Entry 7DXK (electron microscopy, 4.10 A resolution (low resolution: residue-level contacts below are approximate; hydrogen-bond / salt-bridge calls are withheld)); this record covers chains A and B.

== Chain A ==
Protein: Huntingtin
Organism: Homo sapiens
UniProtKB: P42858 (HD_HUMAN); the construct has insertions or renumbered stretches relative to UniProt, so the offset changes along the chain: -110 to -73 = UniProt 1-38; 35-3138 = UniProt 39-3142
Amino-acid sequence (3249 residues; numbered -110 to 3138; the number before each row is that of its first residue; numbers below 1 keep their minus sign (Met-110 is residue -110)):
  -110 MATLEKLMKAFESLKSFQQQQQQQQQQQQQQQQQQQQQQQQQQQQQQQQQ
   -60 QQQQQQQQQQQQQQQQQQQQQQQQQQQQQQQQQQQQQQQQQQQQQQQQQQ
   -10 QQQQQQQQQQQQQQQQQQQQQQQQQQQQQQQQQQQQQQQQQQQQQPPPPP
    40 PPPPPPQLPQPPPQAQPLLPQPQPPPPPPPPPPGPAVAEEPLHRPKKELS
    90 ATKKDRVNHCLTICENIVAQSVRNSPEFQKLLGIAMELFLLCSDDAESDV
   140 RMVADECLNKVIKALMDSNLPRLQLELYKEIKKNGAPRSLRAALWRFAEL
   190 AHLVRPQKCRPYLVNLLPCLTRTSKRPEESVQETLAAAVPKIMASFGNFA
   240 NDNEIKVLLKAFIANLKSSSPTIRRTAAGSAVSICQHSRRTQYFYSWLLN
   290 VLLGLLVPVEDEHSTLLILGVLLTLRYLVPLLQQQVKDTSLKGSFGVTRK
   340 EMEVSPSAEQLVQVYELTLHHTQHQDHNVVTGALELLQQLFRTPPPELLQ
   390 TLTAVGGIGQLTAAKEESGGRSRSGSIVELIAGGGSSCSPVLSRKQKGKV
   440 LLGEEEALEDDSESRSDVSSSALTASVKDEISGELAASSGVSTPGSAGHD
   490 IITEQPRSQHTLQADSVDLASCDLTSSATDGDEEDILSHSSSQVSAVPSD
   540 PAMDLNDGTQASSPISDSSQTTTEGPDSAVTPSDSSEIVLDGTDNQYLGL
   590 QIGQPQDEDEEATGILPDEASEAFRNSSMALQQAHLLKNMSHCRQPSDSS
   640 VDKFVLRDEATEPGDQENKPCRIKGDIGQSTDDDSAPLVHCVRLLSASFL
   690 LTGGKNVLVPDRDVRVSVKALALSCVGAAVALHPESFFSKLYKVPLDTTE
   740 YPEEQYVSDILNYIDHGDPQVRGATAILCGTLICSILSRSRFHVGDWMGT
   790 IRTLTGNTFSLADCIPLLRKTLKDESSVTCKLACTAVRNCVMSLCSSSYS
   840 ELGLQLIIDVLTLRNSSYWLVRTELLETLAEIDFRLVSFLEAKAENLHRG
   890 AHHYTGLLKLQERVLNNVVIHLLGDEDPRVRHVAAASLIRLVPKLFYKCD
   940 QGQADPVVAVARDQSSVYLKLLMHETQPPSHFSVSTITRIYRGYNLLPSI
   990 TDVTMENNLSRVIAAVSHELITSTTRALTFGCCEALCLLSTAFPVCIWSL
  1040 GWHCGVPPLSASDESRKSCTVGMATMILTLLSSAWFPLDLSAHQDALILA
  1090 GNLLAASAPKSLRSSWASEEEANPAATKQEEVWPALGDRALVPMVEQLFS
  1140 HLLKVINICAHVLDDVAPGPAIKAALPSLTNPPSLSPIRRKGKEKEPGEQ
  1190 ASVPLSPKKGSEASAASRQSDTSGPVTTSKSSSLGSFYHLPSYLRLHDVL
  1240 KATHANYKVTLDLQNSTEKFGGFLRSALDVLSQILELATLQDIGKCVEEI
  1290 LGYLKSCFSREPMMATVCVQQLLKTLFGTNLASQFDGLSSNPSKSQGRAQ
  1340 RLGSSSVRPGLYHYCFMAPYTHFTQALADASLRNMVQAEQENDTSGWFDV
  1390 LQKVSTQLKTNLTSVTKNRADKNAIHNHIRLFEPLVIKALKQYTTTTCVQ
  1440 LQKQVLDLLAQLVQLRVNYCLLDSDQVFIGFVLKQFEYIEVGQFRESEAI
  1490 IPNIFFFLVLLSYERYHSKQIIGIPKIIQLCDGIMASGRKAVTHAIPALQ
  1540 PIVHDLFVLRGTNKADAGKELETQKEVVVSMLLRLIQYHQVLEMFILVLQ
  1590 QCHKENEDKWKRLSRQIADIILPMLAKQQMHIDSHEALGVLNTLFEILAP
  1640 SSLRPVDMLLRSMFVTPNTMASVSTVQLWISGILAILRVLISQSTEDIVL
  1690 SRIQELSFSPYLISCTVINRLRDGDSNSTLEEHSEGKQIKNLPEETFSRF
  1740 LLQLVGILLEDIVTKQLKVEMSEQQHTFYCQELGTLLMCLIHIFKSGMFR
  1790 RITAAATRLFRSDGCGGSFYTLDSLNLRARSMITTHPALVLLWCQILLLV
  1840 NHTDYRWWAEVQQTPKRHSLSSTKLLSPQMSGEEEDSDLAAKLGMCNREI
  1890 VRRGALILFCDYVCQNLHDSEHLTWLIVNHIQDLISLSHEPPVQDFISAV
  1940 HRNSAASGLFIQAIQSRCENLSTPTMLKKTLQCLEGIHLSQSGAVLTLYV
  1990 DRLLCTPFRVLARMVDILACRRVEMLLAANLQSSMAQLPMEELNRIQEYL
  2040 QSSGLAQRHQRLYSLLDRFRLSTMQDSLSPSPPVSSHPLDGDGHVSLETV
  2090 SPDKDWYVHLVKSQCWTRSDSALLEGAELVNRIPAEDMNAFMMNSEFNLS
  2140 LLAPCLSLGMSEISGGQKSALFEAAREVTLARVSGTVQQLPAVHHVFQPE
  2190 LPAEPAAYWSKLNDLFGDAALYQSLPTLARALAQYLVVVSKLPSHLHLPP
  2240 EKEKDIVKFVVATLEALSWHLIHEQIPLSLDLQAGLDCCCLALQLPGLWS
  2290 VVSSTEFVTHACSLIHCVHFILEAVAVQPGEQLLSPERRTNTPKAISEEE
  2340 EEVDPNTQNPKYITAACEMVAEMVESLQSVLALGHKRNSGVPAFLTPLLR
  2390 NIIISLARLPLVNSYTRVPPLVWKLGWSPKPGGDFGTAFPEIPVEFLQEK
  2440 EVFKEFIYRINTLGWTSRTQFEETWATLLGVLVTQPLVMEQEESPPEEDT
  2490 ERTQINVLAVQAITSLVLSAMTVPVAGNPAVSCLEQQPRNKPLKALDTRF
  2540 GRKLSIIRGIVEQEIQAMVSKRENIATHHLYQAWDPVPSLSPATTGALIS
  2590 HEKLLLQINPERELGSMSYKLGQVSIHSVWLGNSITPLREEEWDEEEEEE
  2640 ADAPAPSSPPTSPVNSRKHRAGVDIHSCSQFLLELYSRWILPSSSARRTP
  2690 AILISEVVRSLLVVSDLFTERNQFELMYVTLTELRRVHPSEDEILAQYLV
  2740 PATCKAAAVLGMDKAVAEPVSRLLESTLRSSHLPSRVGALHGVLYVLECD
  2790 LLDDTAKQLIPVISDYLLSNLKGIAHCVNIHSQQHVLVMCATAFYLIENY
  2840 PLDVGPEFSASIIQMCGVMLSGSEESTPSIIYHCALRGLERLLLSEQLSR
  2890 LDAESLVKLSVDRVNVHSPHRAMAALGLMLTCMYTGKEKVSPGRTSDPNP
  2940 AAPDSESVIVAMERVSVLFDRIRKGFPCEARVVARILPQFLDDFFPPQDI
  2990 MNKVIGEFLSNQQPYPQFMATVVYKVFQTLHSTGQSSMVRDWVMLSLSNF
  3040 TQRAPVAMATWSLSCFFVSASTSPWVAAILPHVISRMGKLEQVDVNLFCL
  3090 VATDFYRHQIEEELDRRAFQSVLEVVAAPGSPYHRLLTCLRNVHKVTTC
Unresolved in the structure: -110 to 90, 323-342, 403-660, 960-977, 1049-1057, 1103-1120, 1158-1222, 1319-1347, 1372-1418, 1504-1510, 1549-1556, 1714-1728, 1855-1881, 2063-2091, 2325-2347, 2472-2490, 2580-2582, 2627-2660, 2681-2687, 2926-2944, 3099-3138
Disulfides: Cys99-Cys131, Cys768-Cys803
Sequence notes: conflict Arg1234 (Lys1238 in P42858); variant Asn1716 (Thr1720 in P42858), His2305 (Tyr2309 in P42858)
Swiss-Prot annotation at these positions:
  - region: Thr-108 to Ser-98 (Sufficient for interaction with TPR), Gly487 to Gln498 (Interaction with ZDHHC17)
  - modified residue: Lys-102 (N6-acetyllysine), Lys172 (N6-acetyllysine), Lys230 (N6-acetyllysine), Lys339 (N6-acetyllysine), Ser407 (Phosphoserine), Ser413 (Phosphoserine), Ser415 (Phosphoserine), Ser428 (Phosphoserine), Lys438 (N6-acetyllysine), Ser636 (Phosphoserine), Ser639 (Phosphoserine), Ser1175 (Phosphoserine), Ser1195 (Phosphoserine), Ser1866 (Phosphoserine), Ser1870 (Phosphoserine)
  - motif: Ile2391 to Leu2400 (Nuclear export signal)
  - site (Cleavage): Asp507, Leu508, Asp524, Ile525, Asp546, Gly547, Asp580, Gly581, Asp583, Asn584
  - lipidation: Gly547 (N-myristoyl glycine)

== Chain B ==
Protein: 40-kDa huntingtin-associated protein
Organism: Homo sapiens
UniProtKB: P23610 (HAP40_HUMAN); residue numbers follow UniProt; this construct covers 1-371
Amino-acid sequence (371 residues; each row starts with the number of its first residue):
     1 MAAAAAGLGGGGAGPGPEAGDFLARYRLVSNKLKKRFLRKPNVAEAGEQF
    51 GQLGRELRAQECLPYAAWCQLAVARCQQALFHGPGEALALTEAARLFLRQ
   101 ERDARQRLVCPAAYGEPLQAAASALGAAVRLHLELGQPAAAAALCLELAA
   151 ALRDLGQPAAAAGHFQRAAQLQLPQLPLAALQALGEAASCQLLARDYTGA
   201 LAVFTRMQRLAREHGSHPVQSLPPPPPPAPQPGPGATPALPAALLPPNSG
   251 SAAPSPAALGAFSDVLVRCEVSRVLLLLLLQPPPAKLLPEHAQTLEKYSW
   301 EAFDSHGQESSGQLPEELFLLLQSLVMATHEKDTEAIKSLQVEMWPLLTA
   351 EQNHLLHLVLQETISPSGQGV
Unresolved in the structure: 1-41, 217-257, 300-313, 365-371

== Interface between chain A and chain B ==
Pairs across the interface (129; chain A residue first):
  Thr894(A) - Trp345(B)
  Gly895(A) - Pro346(B)
  Leu896(A) - Pro346(B)
  Asn996(A) - Leu259(B)
  Ser999(A) - Leu259(B)
  Ser999(A) - Gly260(B)
  Arg1000(A) - Gly260(B)
  Arg1000(A) - Ala261(B)
  Arg1000(A) - Ser263(B)
  Ala1003(A) - Gln182(B)
  Ala1003(A) - Ala261(B)
  His1007(A) - Gln182(B)
  His1007(A) - Glu186(B)
  Ile1010(A) - Ala143(B)
  Ile1010(A) - Leu146(B)
  Ile1010(A) - Ala179(B)
  Thr1011(A) - Leu146(B)
  Ser1012(A) - Arg95(B)
  Ser1012(A) - Glu147(B)
  Thr1013(A) - Arg95(B)
  His1042(A) - Leu259(B)
  Cys1043(A) - Pro177(B)
  Cys1043(A) - Leu178(B)
  Val1045(A) - Gln175(B)
  Thr1064(A) - Gln175(B)
  Met1065(A) - Leu176(B)
  Ser1072(A) - Leu88(B)
  Trp1074(A) - Leu88(B)
  Arg1234(A) - His82(B)
  Pro1963(A) - Leu320(B)
  Thr1964(A) - Glu316(B)
  Thr1964(A) - Glu317(B)
  Lys1967(A) - Glu316(B)
  Lys1967(A) - Leu320(B)
  Phe1997(A) - Leu321(B)
  Phe1997(A) - Ser324(B)
  Phe1997(A) - Leu340(B)
  Arg1998(A) - Ser324(B)
  Arg1998(A) - Met327(B)
  Arg1998(A) - Ala328(B)
  Val1999(A) - Leu320(B)
  Val1999(A) - Gln323(B)
  Val1999(A) - Ser324(B)
  Val1999(A) - Met327(B)
  Leu2000(A) - Leu320(B)
  Arg2002(A) - Met327(B)
  Arg2047(A) - Glu331(B)
  Ser2108(A) - Glu335(B)
  Ser2110(A) - Thr334(B)
  Leu2112(A) - Ile364(B)
  Arg2219(A) - Lys338(B)
  Gln2264(A) - Val342(B)
  Ile2265(A) - Val342(B)
  Ile2265(A) - Trp345(B)
  Leu2267(A) - Lys338(B)
  Leu2267(A) - Gln341(B)
  Ser2268(A) - Gln341(B)
  Ser2268(A) - Trp345(B)
  Leu2269(A) - Leu360(B)
  Gln2272(A) - His357(B)
  Leu2372(A) - Arg153(B)
  Leu2372(A) - Leu193(B)
  Gly2373(A) - Arg153(B)
  Gly2373(A) - Asp154(B)
  Gly2373(A) - Leu193(B)
  His2374(A) - Gln106(B)
  His2374(A) - Asp154(B)
  Ser2378(A) - Ala350(B)
  Gly2379(A) - Ala350(B)
  Val2380(A) - Ala350(B)
  Pro2381(A) - Ala350(B)
  Pro2381(A) - His354(B)
  Phe2383(A) - His354(B)
  Phe2383(A) - His357(B)
  Lys2443(A) - Leu108(B)
  Ile2446(A) - Leu108(B)
  Tyr2447(A) - Arg107(B)
  Tyr2447(A) - Leu108(B)
  Tyr2447(A) - Val109(B)
  Asn2450(A) - Val109(B)
  Asn2450(A) - Cys110(B)
  Asn2450(A) - Pro111(B)
  Thr2451(A) - Val109(B)
  Thr2492(A) - Gln60(B)
  Gln2493(A) - Gln60(B)
  Ser2504(A) - Cys110(B)
  Leu2507(A) - Ala112(B)
  Leu2523(A) - Pro111(B)
  Ser2559(A) - Arg195(B)
  Lys2560(A) - Gly156(B)
  Arg2561(A) - Arg195(B)
  His2567(A) - Gln361(B)
  Ser2607(A) - Arg105(B)
  Tyr2608(A) - Ala112(B)
  Tyr2608(A) - Tyr114(B)
  Leu2610(A) - Tyr114(B)
  Ile2691(A) - Gln60(B)
  Ile2691(A) - Cys62(B)
  Arg2698(A) - Ala112(B)
  Arg2698(A) - Ala113(B)
  Glu2730(A) - Trp68(B)
  Glu2732(A) - Trp68(B)
  Ile2733(A) - Pro64(B)
  Ile2733(A) - Trp68(B)
  Gln2736(A) - Glu116(B)
  Tyr2737(A) - Tyr114(B)
  Tyr2737(A) - Glu116(B)
  Leu2772(A) - Ser123(B)
  Pro2773(A) - Glu116(B)
  Asn2818(A) - His164(B)
  Ile2819(A) - Arg167(B)
  His2820(A) - Arg130(B)
  Gln2822(A) - Leu152(B)
  Gln2822(A) - Gln157(B)
  Gln2822(A) - Ala160(B)
  Gln2823(A) - Gln119(B)
  Glu2864(A) - Gln170(B)
  His2906(A) - Lys286(B)
  Pro2908(A) - Thr198(B)
  His2909(A) - Asp196(B)
  Lys2963(A) - Lys286(B)
  Gly2964(A) - Pro283(B)
  Gly2964(A) - Lys286(B)
  Phe2965(A) - Thr198(B)
  Phe2965(A) - Leu280(B)
  Phe2965(A) - Pro282(B)
  Phe2965(A) - Lys286(B)
  Pro2966(A) - Gln281(B)
  Pro3003(A) - Pro283(B)
Other interface residues (no listed pair), chain A (112 interface residues in all): Cys938, Ser1006, Thr1014, Leu1039, Gly1044, Met1062, Thr1068, Ala1073, Ser1231, Pro1996, Asp2109, Pro2266, Gln2367, Ala2382, Gln2500, Thr2503, Met2557, Leu2701, Asp2731, His2771, Glu2863, Ser2868, Ile2869, Ser2907, Arg2962
Other interface residues (no listed pair), chain B (93 interface residues in all): Glu61, Tyr65, Leu71, Asp103, Ala120, Ala139, Ala159, Gln166, Gln172, Gly199, Pro315, Lys332, Asp333, Ala336, Ser339, Thr349, Asn353

== Summary ==
112 residues of chain A and 93 residues of chain B are in contact.
Here chain A is Huntingtin and chain B is 40-kDa huntingtin-associated protein, both from Homo sapiens. Entry
7DXK (Human 128QHuntingtin-HAP40 complex structure) was determined by electron microscopy, deposited together
with 7DXJ.
